4G71 - chains A and C of the 3 polymer chains in the assembly; structure by X-ray diffraction, 2.90 A resolution.

== Chain A ==
Molecule: Cytochrome c oxidase subunit 1
Source organism: Thermus thermophilus
Notes: EC 1.9.3.1
UniProt: Q5SJ79 (COX1_THET8); residues 2-562 here = UniProt positions 2-562
Sequence (569 residues; row label = number of the first residue in the row; numbers below 1 keep their minus sign (Met-6 is residue -6)):
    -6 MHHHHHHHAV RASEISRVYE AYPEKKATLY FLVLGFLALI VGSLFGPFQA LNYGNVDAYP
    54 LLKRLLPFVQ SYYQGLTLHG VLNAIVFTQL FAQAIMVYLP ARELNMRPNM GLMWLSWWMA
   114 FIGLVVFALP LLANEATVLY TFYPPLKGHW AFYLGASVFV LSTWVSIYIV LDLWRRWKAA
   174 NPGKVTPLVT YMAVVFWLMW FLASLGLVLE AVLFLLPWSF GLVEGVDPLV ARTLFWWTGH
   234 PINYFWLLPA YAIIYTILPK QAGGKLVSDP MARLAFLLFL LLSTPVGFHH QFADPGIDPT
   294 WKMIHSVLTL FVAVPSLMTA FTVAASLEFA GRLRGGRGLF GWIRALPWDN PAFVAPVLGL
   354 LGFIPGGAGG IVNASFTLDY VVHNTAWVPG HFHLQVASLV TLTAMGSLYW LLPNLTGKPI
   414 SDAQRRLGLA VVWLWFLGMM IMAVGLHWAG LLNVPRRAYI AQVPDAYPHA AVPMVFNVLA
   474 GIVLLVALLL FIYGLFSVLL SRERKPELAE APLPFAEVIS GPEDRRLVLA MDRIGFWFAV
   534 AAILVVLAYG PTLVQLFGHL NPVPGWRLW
Not modelled in the structure: -6 to 8
Construct notes: expression tag (-6 to 1); engineered mutation Phe120 (Ala in Q5SJ79), Asn236 (Val in Q5SJ79)
UniProt features mapped onto this chain:
  - binding site (Fe(II)-heme a): His72, His386
  - binding site (Cu cation): His233, Tyr237, His282, His283
  - binding site (heme a3): His384
  - cross-link: His233 to Tyr237 (1'-histidyl-3'-tyrosine (His-Tyr))
Bound ions: heme Fe: His72, His386; cu(I)-S-mo(IV)(=o)O-nbic cluster Cu: His282, His283; heme-as Fe: His384 (together with peroxide ion)
Ligand contacts:
  - heme-as (HAS): Tyr133, Trp229, His233, Asn236, Tyr237, Trp239, Leu240, Tyr244, His282, His283, Phe285, Thr302, Val305, Ala306, Ser309, Leu310, Thr312, Ala313, Val316, Ala317, Leu320, Trp335, Ile336, Trp341, Val350, Leu353, Leu354, Phe356, Ile357, Gly360, Gly363, Ile364, Asn366, Ala367, Asp372, His376, Asn377, Val381, His384, Phe385, Gln388, Val389, Val393, Arg449, Arg450
  - heme (HEM): Leu32, Ser36, Gly39, Pro40, Gln42, Ala43, Tyr46, Tyr65, Leu69, His72, Gly73, Asn76, Ala77, Phe80, Thr81, Leu132, Tyr133, Pro382, Phe385, His386, Val389, Ala390, Thr394, Trp428, Met432, Met435, Arg449, Arg450, Ala451, Leu477
  - peroxide ion (PER): His233, Asn236, His282, His283

== Chain C ==
Molecule: Cytochrome c oxidase polypeptide 2A
Source organism: Thermus thermophilus
Notes: EC 1.9.3.1
UniProt: P82543 (COXA_THET8); numbering as in UniProt (aligned over 1-34)
Sequence (34 residues; each row starts with the number of its first residue):
     1 MEEKPKGALA VILVLTLTIL VFWLGVYAVF FARG
Not modelled in the structure: 1-3
UniProt features mapped onto this chain:
  - modified residue: Met1 (N-formylmethionine)

== Chain A / chain C interface ==
Contacting residue pairs - 41 pairs, chain A then chain C:
  Leu310(A) - Leu15(C)  hydrophobic
  Ala313(A) - Leu15(C)  hydrophobic
  Phe314(A) - Ala8(C)  hydrophobic
  Phe314(A) - Leu9(C)  hydrophobic
  Phe314(A) - Ile12(C)  hydrophobic
  Ala318(A) - Ala8(C)  hydrophobic
  Glu321(A) - Pro5(C)
  Glu321(A) - Lys6(C)  hydrogen bond (side chain-backbone)
  Glu321(A) - Gly7(C)  hydrogen bond (side chain-backbone)
  Glu321(A) - Ala8(C)  hydrogen bond (side chain-backbone)
  Arg325(A) - Lys6(C)
  Gly331(A) - Lys6(C)
  Leu332(A) - Lys6(C)
  Leu332(A) - Gly7(C)
  Trp335(A) - Gly7(C)
  Ile357(A) - Leu15(C)  hydrophobic
  Ile357(A) - Thr18(C)
  Pro358(A) - Thr18(C)
  Pro358(A) - Phe22(C)
  Ala361(A) - Thr18(C)
  Ala361(A) - Ile19(C)  hydrophobic
  Ala361(A) - Phe22(C)
  Gly362(A) - Phe22(C)
  Ile364(A) - Ile19(C)  hydrophobic
  Ile364(A) - Trp23(C)
  Val365(A) - Phe22(C)
  Val365(A) - Trp23(C)  hydrophobic
  Val365(A) - Val26(C)  hydrophobic
  Ser368(A) - Trp23(C)  hydrogen bond
  Thr370(A) - Phe30(C)
  Leu371(A) - Trp23(C)
  Leu371(A) - Tyr27(C)  hydrophobic
  Leu371(A) - Phe30(C)  hydrophobic
  Val374(A) - Val29(C)  hydrophobic
  Val374(A) - Phe30(C)  hydrophobic
  Val374(A) - Arg33(C)  hydrogen bond (backbone-side chain)
  Trp380(A) - Phe22(C)  hydrophobic
  Trp380(A) - Val26(C)  hydrophobic
  His440(A) - Phe22(C)
  Leu444(A) - Arg33(C)  hydrogen bond (backbone-side chain)
  Asn446(A) - Arg33(C)  hydrogen bond
Other interface residues (no listed pair), chain A (24 interface residues in all): Ala317
Other interface residues (no listed pair), chain C (19 interface residues in all): Ala10, Val11, Val14

== Overview ==
24 residues of chain A face 19 of chain C across their interface, with 7 hydrogen bonds. Polar pairs include
Glu321(A)-Lys6(C), Glu321(A)-Gly7(C) and Glu321(A)-Ala8(C). Ligands of chain A: heme, heme-as and peroxide
ion.
Here chain A is Cytochrome c oxidase subunit 1 and chain C is Cytochrome c oxidase polypeptide 2A, both from
Thermus thermophilus. Entry 4G71 (Structure of Recombinant Cytochrome ba3 Oxidase mutant V236N from Thermus
thermophilus) was determined by X-ray diffraction.
